Entry 5VHJ (electron microscopy, 8.50 A resolution (very low resolution: no residue pairs are listed; an interface is given only as per-side residue counts)); this record covers chains B and f of the 8 polymer chains in the assembly.

[Chain B]
Molecule: 26S proteasome regulatory subunit 4
Source organism: Homo sapiens
UniProtKB: P62191 (PRS4_HUMAN); residues 167-432 here = UniProt positions 167-432
Chain sequence (266 residues; row label = number of the first residue in the row):
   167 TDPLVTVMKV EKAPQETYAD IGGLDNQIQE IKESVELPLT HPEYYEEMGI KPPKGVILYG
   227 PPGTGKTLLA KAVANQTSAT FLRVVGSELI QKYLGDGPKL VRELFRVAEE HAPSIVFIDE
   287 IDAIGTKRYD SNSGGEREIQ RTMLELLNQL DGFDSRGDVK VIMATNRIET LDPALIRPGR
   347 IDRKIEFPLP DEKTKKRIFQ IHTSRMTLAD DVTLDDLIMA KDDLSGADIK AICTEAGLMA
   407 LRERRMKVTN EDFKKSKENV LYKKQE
Not modelled in the structure: 167-189, 292-300, 411-432
Curated features (UniProtKB/Swiss-Prot):
  - binding site (ATP): Gly226 to Thr233
  - modified residue: Lys258 (N6-acetyllysine)
  - cross-link: Lys237 (Glycyl lysine isopeptide (Lys-Gly) (interchain with G-Cter in ubiquitin))
  - natural variant: Ile328 (I328T: In BKAH; uncertain significance)

[Chain f]
Molecule: 26S proteasome non-ATPase regulatory subunit 2
Source organism: Homo sapiens
UniProtKB: Q13200 (PSMD2_HUMAN); residue numbers follow UniProt; this construct covers 70-853
Chain sequence (784 residues; each row starts with the number of its first residue):
    70 LYRPALEELR RQIRSSTTSM TSVPKPLKFL RPHYGKLKEI YENMAPGENK RFAADIISVL
   130 AMTMSGEREC LKYRLVGSQE ELASWGHEYV RHLAGEVAKE WQELDDAEKV QREPLLTLVK
   190 EIVPYNMAHN AEHEACDLLM EIEQVDMLEK DIDENAYAKV CLYLTSCVNY VPEPENSALL
   250 RCALGVFRKF SRFPEALRLA LMLNDMELVE DIFTSCKDVV VQKQMAFMLG RHGVFLELSE
   310 DVEEYEDLTE IMSNVQLNSN FLALARELDI MEPKVPDDIY KTHLENNRFG GSGSQVDSAR
   370 MNLASSFVNG FVNAAFGQDK LLTDDGNKWL YKNKDHGMLS AAASLGMILL WDVDGGLTQI
   430 DKYLYSSEDY IKSGALLACG IVNSGVRNEC DPALALLSDY VLHNSNTMRL GSIFGLGLAY
   490 AGSNREDVLT LLLPVMGDSK SSMEVAGVTA LACGMIAVGS CNGDVTSTIL QTIMEKSETE
   550 LKDTYARWLP LGLGLNHLGK GEAIEAILAA LEVVSEPFRS FANTLVDVCA YAGSGNVLKV
   610 QQLLHICSEH FDSKEKEEDK DKKEKKDKDK KEAPADMGAH QGVAVLGIAL IAMGEEIGAE
   670 MALRTFGHLL RYGEPTLRRA VPLALALISV SNPRLNILDT LSKFSHDADP EVSYNSIFAM
   730 GMVGSGTNNA RLAAMLRQLA QYHAKDPNNL FMVRLAQGLT HLGKGTLTLC PYHSDRQLMS
   790 QVAVAGLLTV LVSFLDVRNI ILGKSHYVLY GLVAAMQPRM LVTFDEELRP LPVSVRVGQA
   850 VDVV
Not modelled in the structure: 104-117, 147-162, 194-206, 290-296, 383-386, 490-492, 700-713, 729-738, 755-772, 805-853
Curated features (UniProtKB/Swiss-Prot):
  - modified residue: Ser147 (Phosphoserine), Tyr194 (Phosphotyrosine), Ser361 (Phosphoserine), Ser363 (Phosphoserine), Lys551 (N6-acetyllysine)

[Interface between chain B and chain f]
At this resolution (8 A) residue pairs are not listed: 4 residues of chain B and 4 of chain f lie at the interface.

[Summary]
Chain B and chain f each contribute 4 residues to their interface. UniProt lists 8 ATP-binding residues on
chain B.
Chain B is 26S proteasome regulatory subunit 4 and chain f is 26S proteasome non-ATPase regulatory subunit 2,
both from Homo sapiens; the structure, Conformational Landscape of the p28-Bound Human Proteasome Regulatory
Particle, was determined by electron microscopy, deposited together with 5VGZ, 5VHF, 5VHH, 5VHI, 5VHM, 5VHN
and 5 further entries.
